PDB entry 9HBZ | electron microscopy, 3.49 A resolution | chains A and B of the 12 polymer chains in the assembly

Chain A (and B):
Protein: Tilapia Lake Virus nucleoprotein (segment 4)
Organism: Tilapia lake virus
Notes: chain B of this document is another copy of the same molecule, construct and numbering; everything in this record applies to it too
UniProt: A0A1Y9SHW7 (A0A1Y9SHW7_9VIRU); residues 1-354 here = UniProt positions 1-354
Sequence (354 residues; row label = number of the first residue in the row):
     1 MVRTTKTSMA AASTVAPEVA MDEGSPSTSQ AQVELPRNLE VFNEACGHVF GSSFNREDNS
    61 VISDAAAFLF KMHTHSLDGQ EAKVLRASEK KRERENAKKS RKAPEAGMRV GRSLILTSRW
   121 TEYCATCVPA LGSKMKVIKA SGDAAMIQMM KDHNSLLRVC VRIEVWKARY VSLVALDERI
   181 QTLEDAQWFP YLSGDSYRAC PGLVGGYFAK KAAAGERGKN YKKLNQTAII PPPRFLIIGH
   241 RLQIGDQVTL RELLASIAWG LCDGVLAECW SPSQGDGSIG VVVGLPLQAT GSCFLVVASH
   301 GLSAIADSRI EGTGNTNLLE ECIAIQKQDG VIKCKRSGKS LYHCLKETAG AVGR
Unresolved in the structure: 1-33, 312-316, 351-354 (chain B: 1-33, 313-315, 351-354)

Interface between chain A and chain B:
Residue-residue contacts - 55 pairs, chain A then chain B:
  Arg217(A) - Arg179(B)  hydrogen bond (side chain-backbone)
  Arg217(A) - Gln181(B)
  Arg217(A) - Asp185(B)  salt bridge
  Gly218(A) - Arg179(B)
  Lys219(A) - Arg179(B)
  Tyr221(A) - Glu178(B)
  Lys223(A) - Gln181(B)
  Gln288(A) - Lys346(B)
  Cys293(A) - Leu176(B)  hydrophobic
  Cys293(A) - Leu261(B)  hydrophobic
  Phe294(A) - His343(B)
  Leu295(A) - Gln181(B)
  Leu295(A) - Thr182(B)
  Leu295(A) - Leu183(B)
  Leu295(A) - Leu261(B)
  Leu295(A) - Ser340(B)  hydrogen bond (backbone-side chain)
  Val296(A) - Leu261(B)
  Val296(A) - Asp263(B)
  Val296(A) - Arg336(B)
  Val296(A) - Gly338(B)
  Val296(A) - Lys339(B)
  Val296(A) - Ser340(B)
  Val297(A) - Leu183(B)  hydrophobic
  Val297(A) - Trp259(B)  hydrophobic
  Val297(A) - Leu261(B)  hydrogen bond (backbone-backbone)
  Ser299(A) - Thr227(B)
  Ser299(A) - Cys262(B)
  His300(A) - Thr227(B)
  His300(A) - Ile257(B)
  His300(A) - Leu266(B)
  His300(A) - Pro286(B)
  His300(A) - Leu287(B)
  His300(A) - Gln288(B)
  His300(A) - Ala289(B)
  His300(A) - Ile323(B)
  Gly301(A) - Gln288(B)
  Gly301(A) - Glu321(B)
  Leu302(A) - Asp263(B)
  Leu302(A) - Val265(B)  hydrophobic
  Leu302(A) - Glu321(B)
  Leu302(A) - Cys322(B)
  Leu302(A) - Ile323(B)  hydrophobic
  Leu302(A) - Arg336(B)
  Ser303(A) - Leu318(B)
  Ser303(A) - Glu321(B)  hydrogen bond (backbone-side chain)
  Ser303(A) - Arg336(B)  hydrogen bond (backbone-side chain)
  Ala304(A) - Leu318(B)
  Ile305(A) - Leu183(B)
  Ile305(A) - Arg336(B)
  Ile305(A) - Gly338(B)
  Ala306(A) - Leu183(B)  hydrophobic
  Ser308(A) - Gly338(B)
  Ser308(A) - Lys339(B)
  Glu311(A) - Leu318(B)
  Glu311(A) - Leu319(B)
Other interface residues (no listed pair), chain A (23 interface residues in all): Glu216, Lys222
Other interface residues (no listed pair), chain B (33 interface residues in all): Ala186, Tyr207, Gln226

In short:
Chain A and chain B form an interface of 23 and 33 residues respectively; the contacts include 5 hydrogen
bonds and 1 salt bridge. Polar pairs include Arg217(A)-Asp185(B), Arg217(A)-Arg179(B) and Leu295(A)-Ser340(B).
Chain A and chain B are both Tilapia Lake Virus nucleoprotein (segment 4) (Tilapia lake virus); the structure,
TiLV-NP hexamer (pseudo-C6), was determined by electron microscopy, deposited together with 9HBR, 9HBS, 9HBT,
9HBU, 9HBV, 9HBW, 9HBX and 9HBY.
